PDB entry 3A21 | X-ray diffraction, 1.51 A resolution | chain A

[Chain A]
Name: Putative secreted alpha-galactosidase
Organism: Streptomyces avermitilis
Reference sequence: Q82L26 (Q82L26_STRAW); residue numbers follow UniProt; this construct covers 45-658
Sequence (614 residues; each row starts with the number of its first residue):
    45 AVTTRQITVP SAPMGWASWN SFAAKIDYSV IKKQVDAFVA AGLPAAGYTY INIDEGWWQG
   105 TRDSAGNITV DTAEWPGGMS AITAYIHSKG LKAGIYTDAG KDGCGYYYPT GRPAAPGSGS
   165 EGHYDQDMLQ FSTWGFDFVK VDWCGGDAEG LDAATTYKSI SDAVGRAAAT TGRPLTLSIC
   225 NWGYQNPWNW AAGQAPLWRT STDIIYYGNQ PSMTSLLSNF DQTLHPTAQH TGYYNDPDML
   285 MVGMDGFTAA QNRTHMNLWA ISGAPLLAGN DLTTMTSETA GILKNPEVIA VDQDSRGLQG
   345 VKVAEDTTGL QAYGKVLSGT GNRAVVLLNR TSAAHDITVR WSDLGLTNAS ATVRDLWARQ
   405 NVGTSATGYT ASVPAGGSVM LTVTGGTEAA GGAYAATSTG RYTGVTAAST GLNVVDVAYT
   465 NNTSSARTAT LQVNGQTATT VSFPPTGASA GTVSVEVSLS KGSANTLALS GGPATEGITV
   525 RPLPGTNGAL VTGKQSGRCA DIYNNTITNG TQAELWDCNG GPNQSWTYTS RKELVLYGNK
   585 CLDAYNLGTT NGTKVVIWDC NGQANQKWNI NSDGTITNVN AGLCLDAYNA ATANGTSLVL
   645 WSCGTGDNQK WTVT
Disulfides: Cys148-Cys188, Cys543-Cys562, Cys585-Cys604, Cys628-Cys647
Ligand contacts:
  - 1PG (2-(2-{2-[2-(2-methoxy-ethoxy)-ethoxy]-ethoxy}-ethoxy)-ethanol), molecule 1: Pro153, Thr154, Tyr250, Tyr251, Gly252, Asn253
  - 1PG, molecule 2: Gly435, Gly436, Tyr438, Thr450, Ala452

[Summary]
Bound to chain A: compound 1PG.
Chain A is Putative secreted alpha-galactosidase (Streptomyces avermitilis); the structure, Crystal Structure
of Streptomyces avermitilis beta-L-Arabinopyranosidase, was determined by X-ray diffraction (same publication
as 3A22).
